Entry 5XUP (X-ray diffraction, 2.10 A resolution); this record covers chains A and C of the 4 polymer chains in the assembly.

# Chain A
Protein: Telomeric repeat-binding factor 1
Source organism: Homo sapiens
Notes: fragment: TRFH domain
Reference sequence: P54274 (TERF1_HUMAN); numbering as in UniProt (aligned over 65-266)
Amino-acid sequence (202 residues; numbered 65 to 266; the number before each row is that of its first residue):
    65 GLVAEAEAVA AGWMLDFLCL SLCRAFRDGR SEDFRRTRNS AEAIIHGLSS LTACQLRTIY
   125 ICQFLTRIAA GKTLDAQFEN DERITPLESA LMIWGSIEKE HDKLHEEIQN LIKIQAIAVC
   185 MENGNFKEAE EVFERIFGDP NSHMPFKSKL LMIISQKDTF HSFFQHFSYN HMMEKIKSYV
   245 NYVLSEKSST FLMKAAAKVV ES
Curated features (UniProtKB/Swiss-Prot):
  - modified residue: S219 (Phosphoserine)
  - cross-link: K213 (Glycyl lysine isopeptide (Lys-Gly) (interchain with G-Cter in SUMO2))
  - mutagenesis: A74 (A74D: Abolishes dimerization and telomere binding; when associated with P-75), A75 (A75P: Abolishes dimerization and telomere binding; when associated with D-74), W77 (W77P: Abolishes telomere binding), F81 (F81P: Abolishes telomere binding), F90 (F90P: Diminishes telomere binding), L115 (L115R: Loss of interaction with FBXO4), L120 (L120R: Loss of interaction with FBXO4), S219 (S219A: Loss of phosphorylation; induction of mitotic entry and apoptosis and increased radiation hypersensitivity of ataxia-telangiectasia cells ...)

# Chain C
Protein: Telomere repeats-binding bouquet formation protein 1
Source organism: Homo sapiens
Notes: fragment: TRF1 binding motif
Reference sequence: Q8NA31 (TERB1_HUMAN); residue numbers follow UniProt; this construct covers 644-655
Amino-acid sequence (12 residues; numbered 644 to 655; the number before each row is that of its first residue):
   644 KILLTPRRRQ RL
Curated features (UniProtKB/Swiss-Prot):
  - modified residue: T648 (Phosphothreonine)
Reported in the primary citation:
  - contacts within the chain: K644-R650
  - mutagenesis - T648E: abolished binding to Telomeric repeat-binding factor 1 (chain A)

# Interface between chain A and chain C
Residue-residue contacts - 33 pairs, chain A then chain C:
  R102(A) with L647(C); T648(C), hydrogen bond
  A105(A) with L647(C), hydrophobic
  E106(A) with L646(C); L647(C), hydrogen bond (side chain-backbone); T648(C), hydrogen bond (side chain-backbone)
  I109(A) with L646(C), hydrophobic
  H110(A) with L646(C)
  C126(A) with L647(C)
  Q127(A) with I645(C); L646(C), hydrogen bond (side chain-backbone); L647(C)
  T130(A) with L647(C), hydrogen bond (side chain-backbone)
  R131(A) with I645(C); L646(C), hydrogen bond (side chain-backbone)
  L138(A) with R652(C), hydrogen bond (backbone-side chain)
  D139(A) with R650(C); R652(C), hydrogen bond (backbone-backbone)
  A140(A) with P649(C), hydrophobic; R650(C); R652(C), hydrogen bond (backbone-side chain)
  Q141(A) with I645(C); P649(C); R650(C), hydrogen bond (backbone-backbone); R652(C)
  F142(A) with I645(C); L647(C); P649(C), hydrophobic
  E143(A) with I645(C)
  N144(A) with K644(C); R650(C), hydrogen bond
  E146(A) with R652(C), hydrogen bond (backbone-side chain)
  I148(A) with R652(C)
Interface residues without a listed pair, chain A (20 interface residues in all): N103, I123
Interface residues without a listed pair, chain C (9 interface residues in all): R651
From the paper, about this interface:
  - residue pairs: P649(C)-F142(A) (pi stacking)
  - interface residues, chain A: D139(A)
  - interface residues, chain C: L647(C), R650(C), R652(C)

# Overview
20 residues of chain A face 9 of chain C across their interface; the contacts include 12 hydrogen bonds. Polar
pairs include R102(A)-T648(C), E106(A)-L647(C) and E106(A)-T648(C). The paper describes pi stacking between
P649(C) and F142(A). The paper reports that T648E of chain C abolishes binding to Telomeric repeat-binding
factor 1 (chain A); interface residues D139(A) and L647(C) among others.
Here chain A is Telomeric repeat-binding factor 1 and chain C is Telomere repeats-binding bouquet formation
protein 1, both from Homo sapiens. Entry 5XUP (Crystal structure of TRF1 and TERB1) was determined by X-ray
diffraction.
